PDB entry 8U2U | X-ray diffraction, 1.97 A resolution | chain A

Chain A:
Protein: Acetyl-coenzyme A synthetase
Source organism: Leishmania infantum
UniProt: A4I093 (A4I093_LEIIN); residues 1-705 here = UniProt positions 1-705
Sequence (713 residues; each row starts with the number of its first residue; numbers below 1 keep their minus sign (Met-7 is residue -7)):
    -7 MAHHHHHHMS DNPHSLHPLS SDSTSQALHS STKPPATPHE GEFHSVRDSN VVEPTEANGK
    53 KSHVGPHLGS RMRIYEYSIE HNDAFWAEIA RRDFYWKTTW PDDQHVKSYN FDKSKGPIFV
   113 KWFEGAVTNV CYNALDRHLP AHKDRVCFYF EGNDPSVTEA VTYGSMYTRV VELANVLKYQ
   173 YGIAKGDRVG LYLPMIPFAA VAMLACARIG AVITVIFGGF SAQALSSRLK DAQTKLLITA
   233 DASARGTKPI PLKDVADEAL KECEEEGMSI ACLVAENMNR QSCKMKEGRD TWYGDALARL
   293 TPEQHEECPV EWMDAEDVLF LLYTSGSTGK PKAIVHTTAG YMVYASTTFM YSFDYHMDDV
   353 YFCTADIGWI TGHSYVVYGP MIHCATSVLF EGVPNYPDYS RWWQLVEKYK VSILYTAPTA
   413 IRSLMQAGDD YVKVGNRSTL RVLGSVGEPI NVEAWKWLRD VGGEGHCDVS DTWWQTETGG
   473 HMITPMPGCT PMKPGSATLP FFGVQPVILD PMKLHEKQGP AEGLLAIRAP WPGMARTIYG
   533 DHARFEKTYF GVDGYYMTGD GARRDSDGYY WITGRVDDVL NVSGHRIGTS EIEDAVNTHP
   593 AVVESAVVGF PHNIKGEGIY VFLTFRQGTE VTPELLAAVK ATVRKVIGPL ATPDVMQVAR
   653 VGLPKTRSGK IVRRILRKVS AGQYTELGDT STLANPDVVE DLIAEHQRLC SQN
Disordered / not traced: -7 to 39, 271-272, 703-705
Construct notes: initiating methionine (-7); expression tag (-6 to 0)
Bound ions: K+: Gly439, Asn573, Gly576 (together with adenosine monophosphate)
Small-molecule neighbours:
  - adenosine monophosphate (AMP): Thr316, Ile362, Ser437, Val438, Gly439, Glu440, Pro441, Asp463, Thr464, Trp465, Trp466, Gln467, Thr468, Glu469, Asp552, Ile564, Arg567, Asn573, Arg578
  - coenzyme A (COA): Phe209, Gly210, Gly211, Arg237, Lys240, Ile242, Asp358, Val385, Pro386, Arg636, Pro641, Leu642
Reported in the primary citation:
  - conformationally variable residues (loop rearrangement): Asn573, Gly576
  - binding site for adenosine monophosphate: Asn573
  - K+ coordination: Asn573

Summary:
Ligands of chain A: adenosine monophosphate and coenzyme A. The K+ site is built by Gly439, Asn573 and Gly576.
The paper reports a binding site for adenosine monophosphate at Asn573; K+ coordination by Asn573.
Chain A is Acetyl-coenzyme A synthetase (Leishmania infantum); the structure, Crystal Structure of
Acetyl-coenzyme A synthetase from Leishmania infantum (CoA, AMP and potassium bound), was determined by X-ray
diffraction, deposited together with 8V4R, 8U2R, 8U2S, 8U2T and 8SF3.
